PDB entry 5E7T | X-ray diffraction, 2.90 A resolution | chains G and H of the 6 polymer chains in the assembly

== Chain G ==
Molecule: Major structural protein 1
Organism: Lactococcus phage Tuc2009
UniProt: Q38610 (Q38610_BPTU2); residues 2-173 here = UniProt positions 2-173
Sequence (173 residues; row label = number of the first residue in the row):
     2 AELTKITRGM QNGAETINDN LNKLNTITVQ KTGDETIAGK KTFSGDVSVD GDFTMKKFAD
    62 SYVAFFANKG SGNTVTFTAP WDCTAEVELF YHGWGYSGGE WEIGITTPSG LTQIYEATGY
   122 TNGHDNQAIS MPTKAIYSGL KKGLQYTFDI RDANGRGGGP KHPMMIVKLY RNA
Unresolved in the structure: 174
Differences from the reference sequence: expression tag (174)

== Chain H ==
Molecule: Major structural protein 1
Organism: Lactococcus phage Tuc2009
UniProt: Q38610 (Q38610_BPTU2); numbering as in UniProt (aligned over 1-173)
Sequence (174 residues; row label = number of the first residue in the row):
     1 MAELTKITRG MQNGAETIND NLNKLNTITV QKTGDETIAG KKTFSGDVSV DGDFTMKKFA
    61 DSYVAFFANK GSGNTVTFTA PWDCTAEVEL FYHGWGYSGG EWEIGITTPS GLTQIYEATG
   121 YTNGHDNQAI SMPTKAIYSG LKKGLQYTFD IRDANGRGGG PKHPMMIVKL YRNA
Unresolved in the structure: 174
Differences from the reference sequence: expression tag (174)

== Chain G / chain H interface ==
Contacting residue pairs (124; chain G residue first):
  Asn13(G) - Arg9(H)
  Ala15(G) - Ile7(H)
  Ala15(G) - Thr8(H)
  Ala15(G) - Arg9(H)
  Glu16(G) - Arg9(H)  salt bridge
  Asn19(G) - Lys6(H)
  Asn19(G) - Ile7(H)  hydrogen bond (side chain-backbone)
  Leu22(G) - Leu4(H)
  Leu22(G) - Ile7(H)  hydrophobic
  Leu22(G) - Asn21(H)
  Leu22(G) - Leu25(H)  hydrophobic
  Asn26(G) - Met1(H)
  Asn26(G) - Ala2(H)  hydrogen bond (side chain-backbone)
  Asn26(G) - Leu4(H)
  Asn26(G) - Leu25(H)
  Thr29(G) - Thr29(H)
  Val30(G) - Thr29(H)
  Val30(G) - Val30(H)  hydrogen bond (backbone-backbone)
  Gln31(G) - Met1(H)
  Gln31(G) - Ala2(H)  hydrogen bond (side chain-backbone)
  Gln31(G) - Ile28(H)
  Gln31(G) - Val30(H)
  Gln31(G) - Ile38(H)
  Gln31(G) - Lys42(H)  hydrogen bond (backbone-side chain)
  Lys32(G) - Thr27(H)  hydrogen bond (side chain-backbone)
  Lys32(G) - Ile28(H)  hydrogen bond (backbone-backbone)
  Lys32(G) - Thr29(H)
  Lys32(G) - Val30(H)
  Lys32(G) - Glu36(H)
  Lys32(G) - Thr37(H)
  Lys32(G) - Ala39(H)  hydrogen bond (backbone-backbone)
  Thr33(G) - Ile28(H)
  Thr33(G) - Ala39(H)
  Thr33(G) - Lys42(H)  hydrogen bond (backbone-side chain)
  Gly34(G) - Ala39(H)
  Gly34(G) - Gly40(H)
  Gly34(G) - Lys42(H)  hydrogen bond (backbone-side chain)
  Asp35(G) - Lys41(H)
  Glu36(G) - Lys41(H)  hydrogen bond (backbone-backbone)
  Glu36(G) - Lys42(H)  salt bridge
  Glu36(G) - Thr43(H)  hydrogen bond (backbone-backbone)
  Thr37(G) - Thr43(H)
  Thr37(G) - Ser45(H)
  Ile38(G) - Lys42(H)
  Ile38(G) - Thr43(H)  hydrogen bond (backbone-backbone)
  Ile38(G) - Phe44(H)
  Ile38(G) - Ser45(H)  hydrogen bond (backbone-backbone)
  Ala39(G) - Ser45(H)
  Gly40(G) - Gly46(H)
  Gly40(G) - Asp47(H)
  Lys41(G) - Asp47(H)  salt bridge
  Lys42(G) - Asp47(H)  hydrogen bond (backbone-backbone)
  Lys42(G) - Val48(H)
  Lys42(G) - Ser49(H)  hydrogen bond (backbone-backbone)
  Thr43(G) - Ser49(H)
  Phe44(G) - Val48(H)  hydrophobic
  Phe44(G) - Ser49(H)  hydrogen bond (backbone-backbone)
  Phe44(G) - Val50(H)
  Phe44(G) - Asp51(H)  hydrogen bond (backbone-backbone)
  Ser45(G) - Asp51(H)
  Ser45(G) - Gly52(H)  hydrogen bond (backbone-backbone)
  Gly46(G) - Val50(H)
  Gly46(G) - Gly52(H)  hydrogen bond (backbone-backbone)
  Asp47(G) - Gly52(H)
  Asp47(G) - Asp53(H)  hydrogen bond (side chain-backbone)
  Val48(G) - Val50(H)  hydrophobic
  Val48(G) - Asp53(H)  hydrogen bond (backbone-backbone)
  Val48(G) - Phe54(H)
  Val48(G) - Thr55(H)  hydrogen bond (backbone-backbone)
  Ser49(G) - Thr55(H)  hydrogen bond
  Val50(G) - Thr55(H)  hydrogen bond (backbone-backbone)
  Val50(G) - Lys57(H)
  Asp51(G) - Lys57(H)  salt bridge
  Phe54(G) - Phe54(H)  hydrophobic
  Phe54(G) - Met56(H)  hydrophobic
  Phe54(G) - Ser62(H)  hydrogen bond (backbone-side chain)
  Phe54(G) - Tyr63(H)
  Thr55(G) - Tyr63(H)
  Thr55(G) - Arg172(H)
  Met56(G) - Tyr63(H)  hydrogen bond (backbone-side chain)
  Lys58(G) - Asn173(H)  hydrogen bond (side chain-backbone)
  Phe59(G) - Phe59(H)  hydrophobic
  Phe59(G) - Arg172(H)
  Phe59(G) - Asn173(H)
  Ala60(G) - Thr85(H)
  Ala60(G) - Tyr171(H)
  Ala60(G) - Arg172(H)  hydrogen bond (backbone-backbone)
  Ala60(G) - Asn173(H)
  Asp61(G) - Asn173(H)  hydrogen bond
  Val64(G) - Tyr171(H)  hydrophobic
  Phe66(G) - Glu87(H)
  Phe66(G) - Tyr116(H)
  Phe66(G) - Ile137(H)  hydrophobic
  Phe67(G) - Tyr116(H)  hydrophobic
  Ala68(G) - Tyr116(H)
  Lys70(G) - Tyr116(H)
  Glu89(G) - Lys135(H)  salt bridge
  Phe91(G) - Ala118(H)  hydrophobic
  Phe91(G) - Lys135(H)
  His93(G) - Thr119(H)  hydrogen bond (side chain-backbone)
  His93(G) - Gly120(H)
  His93(G) - Tyr121(H)  hydrogen bond (side chain-backbone)
  Gln128(G) - Asn123(H)
  Gln128(G) - Gly124(H)
  Ala129(G) - Tyr121(H)
  Ala129(G) - Asn123(H)
  Ile130(G) - Asn123(H)
  Ile130(G) - His125(H)
  Ile130(G) - Ile130(H)  hydrophobic
  Ser131(G) - Ser131(H)
  Ser131(G) - Pro133(H)
  Lys162(G) - Glu101(H)
  Lys162(G) - Tyr121(H)
  His163(G) - Glu103(H)  salt bridge
  His163(G) - Tyr121(H)
  Met165(G) - Tyr116(H)  hydrophobic
  Met165(G) - Glu117(H)
  Met165(G) - Ala118(H)  hydrophobic
  Ile167(G) - Ala118(H)  hydrophobic
  Ile167(G) - Ile137(H)  hydrophobic
  Lys169(G) - Glu87(H)  salt bridge
  Lys169(G) - Lys135(H)
  Lys169(G) - Lys169(H)
  Tyr171(G) - Tyr171(H)  hydrogen bond
Interface residues without a listed pair, chain G (60 interface residues in all): Gly14, Ile18, Leu25, Gly52, Lys57, Asn127
Interface residues without a listed pair, chain H (65 interface residues in all): Ile18, Leu22, Asp83, Thr122, Met132

== Summary ==
The interface between chain G and chain H involves 60 residues on one side and 65 on the other, with 33
hydrogen bonds and 7 salt bridges. Polar pairs include Glu16(G)-Arg9(H), Glu36(G)-Lys42(H) and
Lys41(G)-Asp47(H).
Chain G is Major structural protein 1 and chain H is Major structural protein 1, both from Lactococcus phage
Tuc2009; the structure, Structure of the tripod (BppUct-A-L) from the baseplate of bacteriophage Tuc2009, was
determined by X-ray diffraction, deposited together with 5E7B and 5E7F.
